Entry 7RLX (X-ray diffraction, 1.97 A resolution); this record covers chains B and P of the 3 polymer chains in the assembly.

== Chain B ==
Molecule: 2F2 Fab light chain
From: Mus musculus
Notes: antibody fragment or engineered binder
Sequence (221 residues; each row starts with the number of its first residue; a row labelled like 27A-27E holds insertion residues (27A, then the next letters in order); numbers below 1 keep their minus sign (Asn-1 is residue -1)):
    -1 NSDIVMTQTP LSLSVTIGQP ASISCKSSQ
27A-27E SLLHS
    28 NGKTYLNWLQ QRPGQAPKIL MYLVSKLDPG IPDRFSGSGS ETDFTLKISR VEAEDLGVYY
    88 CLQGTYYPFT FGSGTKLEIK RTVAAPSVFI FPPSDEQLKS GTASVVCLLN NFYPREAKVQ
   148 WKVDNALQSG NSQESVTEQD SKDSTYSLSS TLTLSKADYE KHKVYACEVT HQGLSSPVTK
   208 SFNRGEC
Not modelled in the structure: -1 to 0, 214
Disulfide bonds: Cys23-Cys88, Cys134-Cys194

== Chain P ==
Molecule: peptide from Circumsporozoite protein variant VK210
Reference sequence: P08677 (CSP_PLAVB); residues 1-18 here correspond to UniProt positions 114-131 (UniProt number = residue number + 113)
Sequence (18 residues; each row starts with the number of its first residue):
     1 GDRADGQPAG DRAAGQPA
Not modelled in the structure: 12-18

== Chain B / chain P interface ==
Pairs across the interface - 16 pairs, chain B then chain P:
  His27D(B) - Pro8(P)
  Tyr32(B) - Gln7(P)
  Tyr32(B) - Pro8(P)
  Asn34(B) - Gln7(P)  hydrogen bond
  Gly91(B) - Gln7(P)
  Gly91(B) - Pro8(P)
  Gly91(B) - Ala9(P)  hydrogen bond (backbone-backbone)
  Thr92(B) - Pro8(P)
  Thr92(B) - Ala9(P)
  Tyr93(B) - Ala9(P)
  Tyr94(B) - Ala9(P)
  Tyr94(B) - Asp11(P)
  Pro95(B) - Ala9(P)
  Phe96(B) - Gln7(P)
  Phe96(B) - Ala9(P)  hydrogen bond (backbone-backbone)
  Phe96(B) - Gly10(P)
Interface residues without a listed pair, chain B (10 interface residues in all): Gln90

== In short ==
10 residues of chain B face 5 of chain P across their interface; the contacts include 3 hydrogen bonds. Polar
contacts include Asn34(B)-Gln7(P), Gly91(B)-Ala9(P) and Phe96(B)-Ala9(P).
Chain B is 2F2 Fab light chain (Mus musculus) and chain P is peptide from Circumsporozoite protein variant
VK210; the structure, Antibody 2F2 in complex with P. vivax CSP peptide GDRADGQPAGDRAAGQPA, was determined by
X-ray diffraction together with 7RLV, 7RLW, 7RLY and 7RLZ from the same study.
